4Z7V - chains G and H of the 5 polymer chains in the assembly; structure by X-ray diffraction, 2.65 A resolution.

[Chain G]
Name: T-cell receptor, L3-12 alpha chain
Source organism: Homo sapiens
Sequence (204 residues; each row starts with the number of its first residue; note: 17 numbers in that range are skipped by the numbering (no residue carries them; nothing is unmodelled there)):
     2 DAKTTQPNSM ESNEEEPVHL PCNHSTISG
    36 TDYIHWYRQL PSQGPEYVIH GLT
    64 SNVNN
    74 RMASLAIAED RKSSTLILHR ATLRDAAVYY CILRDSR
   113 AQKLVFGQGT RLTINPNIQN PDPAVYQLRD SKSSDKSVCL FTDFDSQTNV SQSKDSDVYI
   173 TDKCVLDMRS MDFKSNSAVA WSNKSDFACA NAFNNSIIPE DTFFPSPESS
Unresolved in the structure: 2, 146-147, 220-222
Disulfides: Cys-23/Cys-104, Cys-151/Cys-201

[Chain H]
Name: T-cell receptor, L3-12 beta chain
Source organism: Homo sapiens
Sequence (244 residues; each row starts with the number of its first residue; note: 13 numbers in that range are skipped by the numbering (no residue carries them; nothing is unmodelled there)):
     1 DSGVTQTPKH LITATGQRVT LRCSPRSGD
    37 LSVYWYQQSL DQGLQFLIQY YN
    63 GEERAKGNIL
    74 ERFSAQQF
    83 PDLHSELNLS SLELGDSALY FCASSAGTSG EYEQYFGPGT RLTVTEDLKN VFPPEVAVFE
   143 PSEAEISHTQ KATLVCLATG FYPDHVELSW WVNGKEVHSG VCTDPQPLKE QPALNDSRYA
   203 LSSRLRVSAT FWQNPRNHFR CQVQFYGLSE NDEWTQDRAK PVTQIVSAEA WGRAD
Unresolved in the structure: 1, 257
Disulfides: Cys-23/Cys-104, Cys-158/Cys-223

[How chain G and chain H interact]
Cross-chain cystine bridges: Cys-176(G)/Cys-184(H)
Residue-residue contacts - 93 pairs, chain G then chain H:
  Tyr-42(G) / Glu-115(H)
  Tyr-42(G) / Gln-116(H)  hydrogen bond (side chain-backbone)
  Tyr-42(G) / Phe-118(H)  hydrophobic
  Gln-44(G) / Gln-44(H)  hydrogen bond
  Gln-44(G) / Leu-50(H)
  Gln-44(G) / Phe-103(H)
  Ser-47(G) / Gln-188(H)  hydrogen bond
  Gln-48(G) / Phe-103(H)
  Gly-49(G) / Phe-103(H)
  Gly-49(G) / Gly-119(H)
  Pro-50(G) / Leu-50(H)  hydrophobic
  Pro-50(G) / Phe-118(H)
  Tyr-52(G) / Glu-115(H)
  His-55(G) / Glu-113(H)
  Arg-107(G) / Gly-112(H)  hydrogen bond (side chain-backbone)
  Arg-107(G) / Tyr-114(H)  hydrogen bond (side chain-backbone)
  Arg-107(G) / Gln-116(H)
  Ser-109(G) / Gly-112(H)
  Ala-113(G) / Gly-112(H)
  Gln-114(G) / Tyr-40(H)  hydrogen bond
  Gln-114(G) / Gln-55(H)
  Gln-114(G) / Thr-110(H)
  Gln-114(G) / Ser-111(H)  hydrogen bond (side chain-backbone)
  Gln-114(G) / Gly-112(H)
  Gln-114(G) / Tyr-114(H)  hydrogen bond (side chain-backbone)
  Gln-114(G) / Gln-116(H)  hydrogen bond (backbone-side chain)
  Lys-115(G) / Phe-52(H)
  Leu-116(G) / Tyr-42(H)  hydrogen bond (backbone-side chain)
  Leu-116(G) / Gln-116(H)
  Phe-118(G) / Leu-50(H)  hydrophobic
  Asp-134(G) / His-150(H)  salt bridge
  Asp-134(G) / Thr-151(H)
  Tyr-138(G) / Ser-144(H)
  Tyr-138(G) / Ala-146(H)
  Tyr-138(G) / Glu-147(H)
  Tyr-138(G) / His-150(H)
  Tyr-138(G) / Thr-151(H)
  Gln-139(G) / Ser-144(H)
  Leu-140(G) / Phe-141(H)
  Leu-140(G) / Glu-142(H)
  Leu-140(G) / Thr-155(H)
  Leu-140(G) / Val-157(H)  hydrophobic
  Arg-141(G) / Phe-141(H)
  Arg-141(G) / Glu-142(H)  hydrogen bond (backbone-backbone)
  Asp-142(G) / Ala-139(H)
  Asp-142(G) / Val-140(H)
  Asp-142(G) / Phe-141(H)
  Ser-143(G) / Val-140(H)  hydrogen bond (backbone-backbone)
  Ser-143(G) / Glu-142(H)  hydrogen bond
  Ser-143(G) / Glu-251(H)
  Ser-143(G) / Ala-252(H)
  Lys-148(G) / Phe-141(H)
  Lys-148(G) / Leu-159(H)
  Val-150(G) / Phe-141(H)  hydrophobic
  Val-150(G) / Val-157(H)  hydrophobic
  Leu-152(G) / Thr-155(H)
  Leu-152(G) / Arg-206(H)
  Thr-154(G) / Arg-208(H)
  Asp-155(G) / Thr-151(H)
  Asp-155(G) / Arg-208(H)  salt bridge
  Tyr-171(G) / Glu-192(H)  hydrogen bond (side chain-backbone)
  Thr-173(G) / Asp-186(H)
  Thr-173(G) / Ser-204(H)
  Thr-173(G) / Arg-206(H)
  Cys-176(G) / Cys-184(H)  disulfide
  Cys-176(G) / Thr-185(H)
  Cys-176(G) / Arg-206(H)
  Val-177(G) / Cys-184(H)
  Leu-178(G) / Gly-182(H)
  Leu-178(G) / Val-183(H)
  Leu-178(G) / Cys-184(H)  hydrophobic
  Leu-178(G) / Arg-208(H)
  Asp-179(G) / Ser-181(H)  hydrogen bond (backbone-side chain)
  Asp-179(G) / Gly-182(H)  hydrogen bond (backbone-backbone)
  Met-180(G) / Ser-181(H)
  Met-180(G) / Gly-182(H)
  Met-180(G) / Arg-208(H)
  Met-180(G) / Val-209(H)
  Met-180(G) / Ser-210(H)
  Arg-181(G) / Ser-181(H)  hydrogen bond (backbone-side chain)
  Met-183(G) / Ser-210(H)
  Phe-185(G) / Lys-153(H)
  Phe-185(G) / Arg-208(H)
  Ser-187(G) / Arg-208(H)  hydrogen bond
  Ser-189(G) / Cys-184(H)
  Ser-189(G) / Arg-206(H)  hydrogen bond (backbone-side chain)
  Val-191(G) / Ser-204(H)
  Val-191(G) / Arg-206(H)
  Trp-193(G) / Leu-159(H)  hydrophobic
  Trp-193(G) / Leu-190(H)  hydrophobic
  Trp-193(G) / Ala-202(H)  hydrophobic
  Phe-215(G) / His-150(H)
  Pro-217(G) / Ala-146(H)  hydrophobic
Interface residues without a listed pair, chain G (52 interface residues in all): Tyr-38, His-40, Tyr-103, Arg-110, Ser-168, Ile-172, Asp-174, Ser-182, Ala-190
Interface residues without a listed pair, chain H (52 interface residues in all): Ser-107, Gly-109, Pro-143, Thr-161, Pro-187, Lys-191

[Summary]
The chain G/chain H interface involves 52 residues from each chain; the contacts include 1 disulfide bond, 19
hydrogen bonds and 2 salt bridges. Polar contacts include Asp-134(G)/His-150(H), Asp-155(G)/Arg-208(H) and
Tyr-42(G)/Gln-116(H).
Here chain G is T-cell receptor, L3-12 alpha chain and chain H is T-cell receptor, L3-12 beta chain, both from
Homo sapiens. Entry 4Z7V (L3-12 complex) was determined by X-ray diffraction together with 4Z7U and 4Z7W from
the same study.
